PDB entry 4E7R | X-ray diffraction, 2.25 A resolution | chains H and I of the 3 polymer chains in the assembly

[Chain H]
Molecule: Thrombin heavy chain
Source organism: Homo sapiens
Notes: EC 3.4.21.5
UniProt: P00734 (THRB_HUMAN); the construct lacks a stretch of the UniProt sequence and is renumbered around it, so the offset changes along the chain: 16-36 = UniProt 364-384; 37-60 = UniProt 386-409; 61-77 = UniProt 419-435; 78-97 = UniProt 437-456; 7 more segments
Chain sequence (259 residues; each row starts with the number of its first residue; note: 4 numbers in that range are skipped by the numbering (no residue carries them; nothing is unmodelled there); a row labelled like 60A-60I holds insertion residues (60A, then the next letters in order)):
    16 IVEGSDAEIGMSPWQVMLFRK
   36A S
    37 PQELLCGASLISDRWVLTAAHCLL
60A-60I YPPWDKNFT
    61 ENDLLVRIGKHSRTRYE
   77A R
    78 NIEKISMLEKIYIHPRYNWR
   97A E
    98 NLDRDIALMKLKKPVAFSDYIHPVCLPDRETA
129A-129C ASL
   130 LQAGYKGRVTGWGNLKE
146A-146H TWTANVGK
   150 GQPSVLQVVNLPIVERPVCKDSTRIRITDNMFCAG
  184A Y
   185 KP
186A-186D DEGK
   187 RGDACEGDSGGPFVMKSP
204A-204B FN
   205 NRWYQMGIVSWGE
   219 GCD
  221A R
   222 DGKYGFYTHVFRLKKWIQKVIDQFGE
Disordered / not traced: 146A-146H, 247
Cystine bridges: Cys42-Cys58, Cys168-Cys182, Cys191-Cys220
Glycans and other covalent adducts: N-acetylglucosamine (NAG) linked to Asn60G
Metal / ion sites: Na+ site 1: Lys169, Thr172; Na+ site 2: Arg221A, Lys224
Ligand contacts: 0NW (3-[(2S)-3-[4-(2-aminoethyl)piperidin-1-yl]-2-{[(2',4'-dichlorobiphenyl-3-yl)sulfonyl]amino}-3-oxopropyl]benzenecarboximidamide): His57, Tyr60A, Trp60D, Glu97A, Asn98, Leu99, Ile174, Asp189, Ala190, Cys191, Glu192, Ser195, Val213, Ser214, Trp215, Gly216, Glu217, Gly219, Cys220, Gly226, Phe227
Curated features (UniProtKB/Swiss-Prot):
  - region: Ala183 to Val200 (High affinity receptor-binding region which is also known as the TP508 peptide)
  - active site (Charge relay system): His57, Asp102, Ser195
  - glycosylation: Asn60G (N-linked (GlcNAc...) (complex) asparagine)

[Chain I]
Molecule: Hirudin variant-2
UniProt: P09945 (HIRV2_HIRME); residues 555-565 here correspond to UniProt positions 62-72 (UniProt number = residue number - 493)
Chain sequence (11 residues; each row starts with the number of its first residue):
   555 DFEEIPEEYLQ
Modified positions: Tyr563 (o-sulfo-l-tyrosine; TYS)
Curated features (UniProtKB/Swiss-Prot):
  - region: Asp555 to Gln565 (Interaction with fibrinogen-binding exosite of thrombin)
  - modified residue: Tyr563 (Sulfotyrosine)

[Chain H / chain I interface]
Residue-residue contacts (24; chain H residue first):
  Phe34(H) - Phe556(I)  hydrophobic
  Gln38(H) - Phe556(I)
  Gln38(H) - Glu557(I)
  Gln38(H) - Glu558(I)
  Gln38(H) - Ile559(I)
  Gln38(H) - Leu564(I)
  Glu39(H) - Phe556(I)
  Leu40(H) - Phe556(I)
  Leu65(H) - Ile559(I)  hydrophobic
  Leu65(H) - Tyr563(I)
  Arg67(H) - Ile559(I)
  Arg73(H) - Asp555(I)  salt bridge
  Arg73(H) - Phe556(I)
  Thr74(H) - Asp555(I)
  Thr74(H) - Phe556(I)
  Thr74(H) - Glu557(I)  hydrogen bond (backbone-backbone)
  Arg75(H) - Glu557(I)
  Tyr76(H) - Glu557(I)  hydrogen bond (backbone-side chain)
  Tyr76(H) - Pro560(I)
  Tyr76(H) - Tyr563(I)
  Glu80(H) - Tyr563(I)
  Lys81(H) - Tyr563(I)
  Ile82(H) - Ile559(I)  hydrophobic
  Ile82(H) - Tyr563(I)
Interface residues without a listed pair, chain H (14 interface residues in all): Lys36

[In short]
Chain H and chain I form an interface of 14 and 8 residues respectively; the contacts include 2 hydrogen bonds
and 1 salt bridge. Among the polar pairs are Arg73(H)-Asp555(I), Tyr76(H)-Glu557(I) and Thr74(H)-Glu557(I).
Ligands of chain H: compound 0NW. N-acetylglucosamine is covalently linked to Asn60G(H).
Here chain H is Thrombin heavy chain (Homo sapiens) and chain I is Hirudin variant-2. Entry 4E7R (Thrombin in
complex with 3-amidinophenylalanine inhibitor) was determined by X-ray diffraction.
